Entry 2R4T (X-ray diffraction, 2.26 A resolution); this record covers chain A.

== Chain A ==
Protein: Glycogen synthase
Organism: Escherichia coli
Notes: EC 2.4.1.21
UniProt: P0A6U8 (GLGA_ECOLI); numbering as in UniProt (aligned over 1-477)
Chain sequence (485 residues; row label = number of the first residue in the row):
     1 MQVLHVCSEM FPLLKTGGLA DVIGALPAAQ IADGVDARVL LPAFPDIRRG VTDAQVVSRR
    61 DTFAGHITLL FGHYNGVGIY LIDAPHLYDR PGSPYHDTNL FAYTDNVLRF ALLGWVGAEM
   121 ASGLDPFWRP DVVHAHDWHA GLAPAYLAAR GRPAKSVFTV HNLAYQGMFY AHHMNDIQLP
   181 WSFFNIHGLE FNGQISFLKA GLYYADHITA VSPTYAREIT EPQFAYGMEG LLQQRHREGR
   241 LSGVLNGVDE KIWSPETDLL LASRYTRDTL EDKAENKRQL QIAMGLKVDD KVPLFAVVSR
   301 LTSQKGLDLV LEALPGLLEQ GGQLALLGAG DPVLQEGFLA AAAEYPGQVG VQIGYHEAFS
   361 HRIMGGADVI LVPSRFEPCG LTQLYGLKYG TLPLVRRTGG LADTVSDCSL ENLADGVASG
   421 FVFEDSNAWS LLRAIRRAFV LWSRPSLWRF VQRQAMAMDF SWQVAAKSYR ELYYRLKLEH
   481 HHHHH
Unresolved in the structure: 478-485
Sequence notes: expression tag (478-485)
Ligand contacts:
  - 250 ((2R)-2-hydroxy-3-[4-(2-hydroxyethyl)piperazin-1-yl]propane-1-sulfonic acid): E9, T16, G17, G18, L19, Y95, D137, W138, H139, Y165, R300
  - ADP (adenosine-5'-diphosphate): K15, G17, G18, L19, D21, W253, V298, S299, R300, Q304, K305, L327, G328, A329, G354, Y355, H356, E357, S360, E377, G380, L381, T382, Y385
  - alpha-D-glucopyranose (GLC): G18, L19, V22, H161, N162, V211, N246, R300, Q304, K305, E377, P378, C379, G380, L381
UniProt features mapped onto this chain:
  - binding site (ADP-alpha-D-glucose): K15

== Overview ==
Chain A binds alpha-D-glucopyranose, ADP and compound 250. From UniProt: ADP-alpha-D-glucose-binding residue
K15.
Chain A is Glycogen synthase (Escherichia coli); the structure, Crystal Structure of Wild-type E.coli GS in
Complex with ADP and Glucose(wtGSc), was determined by X-ray diffraction (same publication as 3GUH, 3COP,
3D1J, 2QZS and 2R4U).
